Entry 3WDW (X-ray diffraction, 1.80 A resolution); this record covers chain A.

# Chain A
Molecule: Beta-1,3-1,4-glucanase
Notes: EC 3.2.1.73
Reference sequence: E0XN39 (E0XN39_9EURO); residues 1-296 here correspond to UniProt positions 19-314 (UniProt number = residue number + 18)
Amino-acid sequence (298 residues; each row starts with the number of its first residue; numbers below 1 keep their minus sign (Glu-1 is residue -1)):
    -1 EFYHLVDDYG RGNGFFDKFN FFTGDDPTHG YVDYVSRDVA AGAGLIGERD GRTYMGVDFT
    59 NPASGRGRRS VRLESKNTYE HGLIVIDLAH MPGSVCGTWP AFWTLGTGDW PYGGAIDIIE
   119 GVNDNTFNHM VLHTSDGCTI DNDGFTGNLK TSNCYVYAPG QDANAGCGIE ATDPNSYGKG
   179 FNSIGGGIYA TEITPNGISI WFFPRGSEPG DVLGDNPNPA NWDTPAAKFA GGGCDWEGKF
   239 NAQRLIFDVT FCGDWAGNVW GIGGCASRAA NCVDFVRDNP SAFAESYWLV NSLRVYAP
Construct notes: expression tag (-1 to 0); engineered mutation Ala113 (Glu131 in E0XN39)
Cystine bridges: Cys94-Cys263, Cys136-Cys232, Cys152-Cys165, Cys250-Cys270

# In short
Chain A is Beta-1,3-1,4-glucanase; the structure, The apo-form structure of E113A from Paecilomyces
thermophila, was determined by X-ray diffraction (same publication as 3WDT, 3WDU, 3WDX and 3WDY).
